6RDD - chains 4 and 7 of the 13 polymer chains in the assembly; structure by electron microscopy, 3.20 A resolution.

== Chain 4 ==
Protein: Mitochondrial ATP synthase associated protein ASA4
Organism: Polytomella sp. Pringsheim 198.80
UniProtKB: D7NIZ2 (D7NIZ2_9CHLO); residue numbers follow UniProt; this construct covers 1-294
Amino-acid sequence (294 residues; numbered 1 to 294; the number before each row is that of its first residue):
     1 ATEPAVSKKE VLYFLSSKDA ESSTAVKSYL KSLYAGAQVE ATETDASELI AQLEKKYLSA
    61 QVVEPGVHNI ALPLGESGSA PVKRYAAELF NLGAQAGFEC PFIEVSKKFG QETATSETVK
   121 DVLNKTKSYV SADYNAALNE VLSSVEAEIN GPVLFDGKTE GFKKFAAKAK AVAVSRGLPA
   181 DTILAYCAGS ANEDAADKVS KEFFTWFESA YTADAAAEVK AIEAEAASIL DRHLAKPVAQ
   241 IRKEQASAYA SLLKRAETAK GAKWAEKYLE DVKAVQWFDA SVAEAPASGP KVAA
Disordered / not traced: 1-4

== Chain 7 ==
Protein: Mitochondrial ATP synthase associated protein ASA7
Organism: Polytomella sp. Pringsheim 198.80
UniProtKB: D8V7I2 (D8V7I2_9CHLO); numbering as in UniProt (aligned over 1-190)
Amino-acid sequence (190 residues; each row starts with the number of its first residue):
     1 MSSVRAGVEA GRRDLTTFTF SGLQDAPVAA LSGSIKLNVA AKAGKAEVTV AAGAAKAATQ
    61 VSAAALRKLS GSKISLAEVA RISVLHSSIQ NYLLSLSNER YQLLSQWPDF TTMYGKDFYY
   121 RAHPEDLKKF YDAADEYYKL YETVTEFDSL SALASQVVPN YAARRRSTVH PAIGSTVADG
   181 AFTNFLLSKQ
Disordered / not traced: 1-14

== How chain 4 and chain 7 interact ==
Pairs across the interface - 121 pairs, chain 4 then chain 7:
  Lys56(4) - Thr168(7)
  Val63(4) - Arg165(7)
  Val63(4) - Pro171(7)  hydrophobic
  Glu64(4) - Ala162(7)
  Glu64(4) - Arg166(7)  salt bridge
  Val67(4) - Leu85(7)
  Val67(4) - Tyr161(7)  hydrophobic
  Val67(4) - Arg165(7)
  His68(4) - Ser83(7)
  His68(4) - Val84(7)  hydrogen bond (backbone-backbone)
  His68(4) - Leu85(7)  hydrogen bond (backbone-backbone)
  His68(4) - Val158(7)
  His68(4) - Ala162(7)
  Asn69(4) - Val84(7)
  Ile70(4) - Leu85(7)
  Ala71(4) - Val84(7)  hydrophobic
  Ala71(4) - Ser88(7)
  Leu72(4) - Leu85(7)  hydrophobic
  Leu72(4) - Ser88(7)  hydrogen bond (backbone-side chain)
  Leu74(4) - Ser88(7)
  Leu74(4) - Ile89(7)  hydrophobic
  Leu74(4) - Tyr92(7)  hydrophobic
  Gly75(4) - Tyr92(7)
  Tyr85(4) - Tyr161(7)  hydrogen bond
  Leu89(4) - Arg165(7)
  Leu89(4) - His170(7)
  Leu89(4) - Ala172(7)  hydrophobic
  Gly93(4) - His170(7)
  Phe98(4) - Val169(7)
  Phe98(4) - His170(7)
  Glu99(4) - His170(7)  hydrogen bond (backbone-side chain)
  Pro101(4) - His170(7)
  Pro101(4) - Ile173(7)
  Phe102(4) - Gly180(7)
  Phe102(4) - Ala181(7)  hydrophobic
  Phe102(4) - Asn184(7)
  Glu104(4) - Val169(7)
  Val105(4) - Val169(7)  hydrophobic
  Val105(4) - Ala181(7)  hydrophobic
  Ser106(4) - Ala181(7)
  Phe109(4) - Ala178(7)
  Phe109(4) - Ala181(7)
  Phe109(4) - Phe182(7)
  Phe109(4) - Phe185(7)  hydrophobic
  Gly110(4) - Phe185(7)
  Thr113(4) - Phe185(7)
  Val122(4) - Phe185(7)  hydrophobic
  Val122(4) - Leu186(7)  hydrophobic
  Leu123(4) - Phe182(7)  hydrophobic
  Thr126(4) - Phe182(7)
  Tyr129(4) - Val169(7)  hydrophobic
  Tyr129(4) - Ala178(7)
  Val130(4) - Asp179(7)
  Val130(4) - Phe182(7)  hydrophobic
  Ser131(4) - Asp179(7)  hydrogen bond (backbone-side chain)
  Tyr134(4) - Asp179(7)
  Tyr134(4) - Thr183(7)
  Leu138(4) - Phe182(7)  hydrophobic
  Leu138(4) - Leu186(7)  hydrophobic
  Phe155(4) - Leu186(7)  hydrophobic
  Phe155(4) - Gln190(7)
  Asp156(4) - Lys189(7)
  Phe162(4) - Leu186(7)
  Phe165(4) - Leu186(7)  hydrophobic
  Ala166(4) - Leu187(7)  hydrophobic
  Ala169(4) - Leu187(7)  hydrophobic
  Ala173(4) - Thr183(7)
  Arg176(4) - Asp179(7)  salt bridge
  Leu178(4) - Thr183(7)
  Ile183(4) - Gly180(7)
  Ile183(4) - Thr183(7)
  Ile183(4) - Asn184(7)  hydrogen bond (backbone-side chain)
  Leu184(4) - Thr183(7)
  Leu184(4) - Asn184(7)
  Leu184(4) - Leu187(7)  hydrophobic
  Leu184(4) - Ser188(7)
  Cys187(4) - Asn184(7)  hydrogen bond
  Trp206(4) - Thr176(7)
  Trp206(4) - Gly180(7)
  Phe207(4) - Val177(7)  hydrophobic
  Ala210(4) - Thr176(7)
  Ala210(4) - Val177(7)  hydrophobic
  Tyr211(4) - Val177(7)
  Asp214(4) - Gly174(7)  hydrogen bond (side chain-backbone)
  Asp214(4) - Ser175(7)
  Asp214(4) - Val177(7)
  Glu218(4) - Arg164(7)  salt bridge
  Glu218(4) - Arg165(7)  salt bridge
  Ile222(4) - Val157(7)  hydrophobic
  Glu223(4) - Tyr92(7)
  Glu225(4) - Val157(7)
  Ala226(4) - Leu93(7)
  Ala227(4) - Leu96(7)  hydrophobic
  Ile229(4) - Leu153(7)  hydrophobic
  Ile229(4) - Val157(7)  hydrophobic
  Leu230(4) - Leu93(7)  hydrophobic
  Leu230(4) - Leu96(7)  hydrophobic
  Leu230(4) - Ser97(7)
  Leu230(4) - Leu150(7)  hydrophobic
  Leu230(4) - Leu153(7)  hydrophobic
  Asp231(4) - Arg100(7)  salt bridge
  His233(4) - Thr143(7)
  His233(4) - Ser149(7)  hydrogen bond
  His233(4) - Leu153(7)
  Leu234(4) - Arg100(7)
  Leu234(4) - Thr143(7)
  Ala235(4) - Lys139(7)  hydrogen bond (backbone-side chain)
  Lys236(4) - Thr143(7)  hydrogen bond (backbone-side chain)
  Val238(4) - Glu142(7)
  Val238(4) - Glu146(7)
  Ile241(4) - Thr143(7)
  Ile241(4) - Ser149(7)
  Arg242(4) - Glu146(7)  salt bridge
  Gln245(4) - Ser149(7)  hydrogen bond
  Gln245(4) - Ala152(7)
  Val275(4) - Arg81(7)
  Val275(4) - Ile82(7)  hydrophobic
  Phe278(4) - Val79(7)  hydrophobic
  Phe278(4) - Arg81(7)
  Asp279(4) - Arg81(7)  salt bridge
  Pro290(4) - Val79(7)  hydrophobic
Interface residues without a listed pair, chain 4 (78 interface residues in all): Ala60, Phe90, Lys108, Gly157, Lys170, Ala180, Pro237, Val292
Interface residues without a listed pair, chain 7 (58 interface residues in all): Ala80, Leu140, Val144, Asp148, Gln156, Asn160, Ser167

== Summary ==
78 residues of chain 4 and 58 residues of chain 7 are in contact; the contacts include 13 hydrogen bonds and 7
salt bridges. Polar contacts include Glu64(4)-Arg166(7), Arg176(4)-Asp179(7) and Glu218(4)-Arg164(7).
Here chain 4 is Mitochondrial ATP synthase associated protein ASA4 and chain 7 is Mitochondrial ATP synthase
associated protein ASA7, both from Polytomella sp. Pringsheim 198.80. Entry 6RDD (Cryo-EM structure of
Polytomella F-ATP synthase, Primary rotary state 2, monomer-masked refinement) was determined by electron
microscopy, deposited together with 6RD4, 6RD5, 6RD6, 6RD7, 6RD8, 6RD9 and 46 further entries.
